7BE5 - chain A; structure by X-ray diffraction, 1.80 A resolution.

== Chain A ==
Protein: Mitogen-activated protein kinase 14
Organism: Mus musculus
Notes: EC 2.7.11.24
UniProt: P47811 (MK14_MOUSE); numbering as in UniProt (aligned over 1-360)
Chain sequence (361 residues; row label = number of the first residue in the row; numbering starts at 0):
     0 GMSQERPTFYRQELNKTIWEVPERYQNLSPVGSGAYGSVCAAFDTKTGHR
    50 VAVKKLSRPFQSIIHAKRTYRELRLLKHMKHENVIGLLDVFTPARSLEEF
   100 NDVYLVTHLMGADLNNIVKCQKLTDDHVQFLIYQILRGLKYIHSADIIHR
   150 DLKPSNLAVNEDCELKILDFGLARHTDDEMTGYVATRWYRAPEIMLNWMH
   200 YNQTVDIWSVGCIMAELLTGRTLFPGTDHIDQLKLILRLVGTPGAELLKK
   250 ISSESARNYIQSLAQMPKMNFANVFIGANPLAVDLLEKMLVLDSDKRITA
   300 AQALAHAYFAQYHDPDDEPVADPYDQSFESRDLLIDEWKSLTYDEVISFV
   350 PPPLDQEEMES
Not modelled in the structure: 0-3, 31-35, 119-120, 171-183, 353-360
Sequence notes: expression tag (0)
Small-molecule neighbours: TKB (5-azanyl-N-[[4-[[(2S)-4-cyclohexyl-1-[[(3R)-1-methylsulfonylpiperidin-3-yl]amino]-1-oxidanylidene-butan-2-yl]carbamoyl]phenyl]methyl]-1-methyl-pyrazole-4-carboxamide): Val-30, Val-38, Ala-51, Lys-53, Arg-67, Glu-71, Leu-74, Leu-75, Met-78, Val-83, Ile-84, Thr-106, His-107, Leu-108, Met-109, Ile-141, Ile-146, His-148, Ile-166, Leu-167, Asp-168, Phe-169, Gly-170

== Summary ==
Ligands of chain A: compound TKB.
Chain A is Mitogen-activated protein kinase 14 (Mus musculus); the structure, Crystal structure of MAP kinase
p38 alpha in complex with inhibitor SR276, was determined by X-ray diffraction together with 7BCM, 7BDO, 7BDQ,
7BE4 and 7BE6 from the same study.
